PDB entry 8IY9 | electron microscopy, 3.37 A resolution | chains B and G of the 5 polymer chains in the assembly

[Chain B]
Name: Guanine nucleotide-binding protein G(I)/G(S)/G(T) subunit beta-1
Source organism: Homo sapiens
UniProt: P62873 (GBB1_HUMAN); residues 3-340 here = UniProt positions 3-340
Chain sequence (350 residues; each row starts with the number of its first residue; numbers below 1 keep their minus sign (Met-9 is residue -9)):
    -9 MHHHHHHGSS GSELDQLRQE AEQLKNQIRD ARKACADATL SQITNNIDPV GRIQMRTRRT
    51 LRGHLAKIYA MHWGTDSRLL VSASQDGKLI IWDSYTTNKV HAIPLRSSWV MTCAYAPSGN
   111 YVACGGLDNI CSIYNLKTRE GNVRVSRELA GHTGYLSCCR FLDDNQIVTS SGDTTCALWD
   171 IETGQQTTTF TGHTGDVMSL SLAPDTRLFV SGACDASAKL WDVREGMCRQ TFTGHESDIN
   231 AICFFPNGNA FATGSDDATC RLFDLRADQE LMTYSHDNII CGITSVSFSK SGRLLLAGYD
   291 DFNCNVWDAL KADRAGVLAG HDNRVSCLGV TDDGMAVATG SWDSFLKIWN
Unresolved in the structure: -9 to 2
Differences from the reference sequence: initiating methionine (-9); expression tag (-8 to 2)
UniProt features mapped onto this chain:
  - modified residue: His266 (Phosphohistidine)
  - natural variant: Leu30 (L30F: In MRD42; uncertain significance), Arg52 (R52G: In MRD42), Gly64 (G64V: In MRD42), Asp76 (D76E: In MRD42; D76G: In MRD42), Gly77 (G77S: In MRD42), Lys78 (K78R: In MRD42), Ile80 (I80N: In MRD42; I80T: In MRD42), His91 (H91R: In MRD42; uncertain significance), Ala92 (A92T: In MRD42), Pro94 (P94S: In MRD42), Leu95 (L95P: In MRD42), Arg96 (R96L: In MRD42), 5 further natural variant entries in UniProt

[Chain G]
Name: Guanine nucleotide-binding protein G(I)/G(S)/G(O) subunit gamma-2
Source organism: Homo sapiens
UniProt: P59768 (GBG2_HUMAN); residue numbers follow UniProt; this construct covers 1-71
Chain sequence (71 residues; row label = number of the first residue in the row):
     1 MASNNTASIA QARKLVEQLK MEANIDRIKV SKAAADLMAY CEAHAKEDPL LTPVPASENP
    61 FREKKFFCAI L
Unresolved in the structure: 1-6, 63-71
UniProt features mapped onto this chain:
  - modified residue: Ala2 (N-acetylalanine), Cys68 (Cysteine methyl ester)
  - lipidation: Cys68 (S-geranylgeranyl cysteine)

[How chain B and chain G interact]
Residue-residue contacts - 73 pairs, chain B then chain G:
  Glu3(B) - Ile9(G)
  Leu4(B) - Ser8(G)
  Leu4(B) - Ile9(G)
  Leu4(B) - Ala12(G)  hydrophobic
  Leu7(B) - Ile9(G)
  Leu7(B) - Ala12(G)  hydrophobic
  Glu10(B) - Val16(G)
  Glu10(B) - Lys20(G)  salt bridge
  Ala11(B) - Val16(G)
  Ala11(B) - Leu19(G)
  Leu14(B) - Leu19(G)  hydrophobic
  Ile18(B) - Glu22(G)
  Ile18(B) - Ala23(G)  hydrophobic
  Ile18(B) - Arg27(G)
  Ala21(B) - Arg27(G)
  Cys25(B) - Ile28(G)
  Cys25(B) - Lys29(G)
  Cys25(B) - Val30(G)  hydrogen bond (backbone-backbone)
  Ala26(B) - Val30(G)  hydrophobic
  Asp27(B) - Lys29(G)
  Asp27(B) - Ser31(G)
  Ala28(B) - Val30(G)
  Leu30(B) - Ala34(G)  hydrophobic
  Ile33(B) - Ser31(G)
  Ile33(B) - Met38(G)  hydrophobic
  Thr34(B) - Met38(G)
  Val40(B) - Leu51(G)  hydrophobic
  Met45(B) - Leu50(G)  hydrophobic
  Arg48(B) - Asn59(G)
  Arg48(B) - Phe61(G)
  Arg49(B) - Pro60(G)
  Ser84(B) - Phe61(G)
  Tyr85(B) - Pro60(G)
  Tyr85(B) - Phe61(G)  hydrophobic
  Cys218(B) - Gln18(G)  hydrogen bond (backbone-side chain)
  Arg219(B) - Glu22(G)
  Phe235(B) - Leu37(G)  hydrophobic
  Phe235(B) - Tyr40(G)  hydrophobic
  Phe235(B) - Cys41(G)  hydrophobic
  Pro236(B) - Tyr40(G)
  Asn237(B) - Tyr40(G)
  Leu252(B) - Leu37(G)  hydrophobic
  Arg256(B) - Arg27(G)
  Arg256(B) - Ile28(G)  hydrogen bond (backbone-backbone)
  Arg256(B) - Asp36(G)  salt bridge
  Ala257(B) - Ile28(G)
  Ala257(B) - Val30(G)  hydrophobic
  Ala257(B) - Ala33(G)  hydrophobic
  Asp258(B) - Arg27(G)  salt bridge
  Gln259(B) - Val30(G)
  Leu261(B) - Val30(G)  hydrophobic
  Leu261(B) - Leu37(G)  hydrophobic
  Ser279(B) - Asp48(G)  hydrogen bond
  Ser279(B) - Leu50(G)
  Lys280(B) - Tyr40(G)
  Lys280(B) - Glu47(G)
  Lys280(B) - Asp48(G)
  Ser281(B) - Tyr40(G)
  Ser281(B) - Cys41(G)
  Ser281(B) - His44(G)
  Ser281(B) - Asp48(G)  hydrogen bond
  Ser281(B) - Leu51(G)
  Gly282(B) - Cys41(G)
  Arg283(B) - Cys41(G)
  Leu300(B) - Cys41(G)  hydrophobic
  Val320(B) - Leu50(G)  hydrophobic
  Asp323(B) - Pro49(G)
  Gly324(B) - Pro49(G)
  Gly324(B) - Leu50(G)
  Met325(B) - Pro49(G)  hydrophobic
  Met325(B) - Pro60(G)
  Ala326(B) - Phe61(G)  hydrophobic
  Asn340(B) - Asn59(G)  hydrogen bond
Interface residues without a listed pair, chain B (54 interface residues in all): Lys15, Ile37, Trp63, Gln220, Thr221, Ala240, Asp254, Leu284, Val327, Ile338
Interface residues without a listed pair, chain G (36 interface residues in all): Arg13, Leu15, Asp26, Ala45, Val54, Arg62

[In short]
54 residues of chain B face 36 of chain G across their interface, with 6 hydrogen bonds and 3 salt bridges.
Polar contacts include Glu10(B)-Lys20(G), Arg256(B)-Asp36(G) and Asp258(B)-Arg27(G).
Here chain B is Guanine nucleotide-binding protein G(I)/G(S)/G(T) subunit beta-1 and chain G is Guanine
nucleotide-binding protein G(I)/G(S)/G(O) subunit gamma-2, both from Homo sapiens. Entry 8IY9 (Structure of
Niacin-GPR109A-G protein complex) was determined by electron microscopy together with 8IYH, 8IYW, 8JER and
8JHN from the same study.
